1FV1 - chains A and C of the 3 polymer chains in the assembly; structure by X-ray diffraction, 1.90 A resolution.

[Chain A]
Protein: Major histocompatibility complex alpha chain
Organism: Homo sapiens
UniProt: P01903 (2DRA_HUMAN); residues 1-181 here correspond to UniProt positions 26-206 (UniProt number = residue number + 25)
Sequence (181 residues; numbered 1 to 181; the number before each row is that of its first residue):
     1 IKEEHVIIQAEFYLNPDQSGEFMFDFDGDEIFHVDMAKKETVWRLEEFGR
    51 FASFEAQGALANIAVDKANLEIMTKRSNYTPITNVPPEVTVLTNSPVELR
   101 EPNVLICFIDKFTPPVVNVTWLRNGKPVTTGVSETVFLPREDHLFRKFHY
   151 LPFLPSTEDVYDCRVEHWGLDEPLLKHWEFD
Not modelled in the structure: 1-2
Disulfides: Cys107-Cys163
UniProt features mapped onto this chain:
  - region: Glu179 to Asp181 (Connecting peptide)
  - site: Gln9 (Self- and pathogen-derived peptide antigen), Gly49 (Self-peptide antigen), Phe51 (Self- and pathogen-derived peptide antigen), Ala52 (Self-peptide antigen), Ser53 (Self- and pathogen-derived peptide antigen), Glu55 (Pathogen-derived peptide antigen), Asn62 (Self- and pathogen-derived peptide antigen), Asn69 (Pathogen-derived peptide antigen), Arg76 (Self- and pathogen-derived peptide antigen)
  - glycosylation (N-linked (GlcNAc...) asparagine): Asn78, Asn118

[Chain C]
Protein: Myelin basic protein
UniProt: P02686 (MBP_HUMAN); residues 86-105 here correspond to UniProt positions 218-237 (UniProt number = residue number + 132)
Sequence (20 residues; numbered 86 to 105; the number before each row is that of its first residue):
    86 NPVVHFFKNIVTPRTPPPSQ
UniProt features mapped onto this chain:
  - site: Phe92, Lys93 (Cleavage)
  - modified residue: Thr97 (Phosphothreonine), Arg99 (Citrulline), Thr100 (Phosphothreonine), Gln105 (Deamidated glutamine)

[How chain A and chain C interact]
Contacting residue pairs (32; chain A residue first):
  Gln9(A) - Asn94(C)
  Gln9(A) - Ile95(C)  hydrogen bond (side chain-backbone)
  Glu11(A) - Thr97(C)
  Phe22(A) - Asn94(C)
  Phe24(A) - Lys93(C)
  Trp43(A) - Phe92(C)  hydrophobic
  Ala52(A) - His90(C)
  Ala52(A) - Phe92(C)  hydrophobic
  Ser53(A) - Val89(C)
  Ser53(A) - His90(C)  hydrogen bond (backbone-backbone)
  Ser53(A) - Phe91(C)
  Ser53(A) - Phe92(C)  hydrogen bond (backbone-backbone)
  Phe54(A) - Phe91(C)
  Phe54(A) - Phe92(C)
  Phe54(A) - Asn94(C)
  Glu55(A) - Phe91(C)
  Gly58(A) - Asn94(C)
  Asn62(A) - Asn94(C)
  Asn62(A) - Ile95(C)  hydrogen bond (side chain-backbone)
  Asn62(A) - Val96(C)
  Asn62(A) - Thr97(C)  hydrogen bond (side chain-backbone)
  Val65(A) - Thr97(C)
  Val65(A) - Pro98(C)
  Val65(A) - Arg99(C)
  Asp66(A) - Thr97(C)
  Ala68(A) - Arg99(C)
  Asn69(A) - Pro98(C)  hydrogen bond (side chain-backbone)
  Asn69(A) - Arg99(C)
  Asn69(A) - Thr100(C)  hydrogen bond (side chain-backbone)
  Ile72(A) - Thr100(C)
  Ile72(A) - Pro101(C)
  Arg76(A) - Thr100(C)
Other interface residues (no listed pair), chain A (20 interface residues in all): Ile31, Phe32, Phe51
Other interface residues (no listed pair), chain C (15 interface residues in all): Pro102, Pro103

[Summary]
20 residues of chain A and 15 residues of chain C are in contact; the contacts include 7 hydrogen bonds. Among
the polar pairs are Gln9(A)-Ile95(C), Asn62(A)-Ile95(C) and Asn62(A)-Thr97(C).
Here chain A is Major histocompatibility complex alpha chain (Homo sapiens) and chain C is Myelin basic
protein. Entry 1FV1 (Structural basis for the binding of an immunodominant peptide from myelin basic protein
in different registers ...) was determined by X-ray diffraction.
